PDB entry 5ZQC | X-ray diffraction, 1.70 A resolution | chain A

# Chain A
Molecule: Lmo2812 protein
From: Listeria monocytogenes EGD-e
UniProt: Q8Y3M3 (Q8Y3M3_LISMO); numbering as in UniProt (aligned over 21-272)
Chain sequence (276 residues; row label = number of the first residue in the row; numbers below 1 keep their minus sign (His-3 is residue -3)):
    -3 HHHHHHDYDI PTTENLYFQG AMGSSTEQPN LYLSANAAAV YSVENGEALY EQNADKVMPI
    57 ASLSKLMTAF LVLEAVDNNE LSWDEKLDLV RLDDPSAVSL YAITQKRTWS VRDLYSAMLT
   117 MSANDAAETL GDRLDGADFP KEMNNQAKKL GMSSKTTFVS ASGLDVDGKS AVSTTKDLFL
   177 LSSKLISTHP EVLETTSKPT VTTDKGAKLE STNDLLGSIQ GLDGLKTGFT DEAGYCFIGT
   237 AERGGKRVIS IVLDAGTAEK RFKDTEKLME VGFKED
Unresolved in the structure: -3 to 23, 90-92, 271-272
Covalent attachments: AMPICILLIN (open form) (AIX) linked to Ser58
Sequence notes: expression tag (-3 to 20)
Small-molecule neighbours: AMPICILLIN (open form) (AIX; (2R,4S)-2-[(1R)-1-{[(2R)-2-amino-2-phenylacetyl]amino}-2-oxoethyl]-5,5-dimethyl-1,3-thiazolidine-4-carboxylic acid): Ala57, Lys61, Ala93, Val94, Met117, Ser118, Asn120, Leu160, Thr208, Lys222, Thr223, Gly224, Phe225, Thr226, Arg257
What the authors report for this chain:
  - binding site for AMPICILLIN (open form): Ser58, Asn120, Thr223, Phe225, Arg257

# In short
Covalently linked AMPICILLIN (open form): at Ser58. From the paper: a binding site for AMPICILLIN (open form)
at Ser58, Asn120 and Thr223 among others.
Chain A is Lmo2812 protein (Listeria monocytogenes EGD-e); the structure, Crystal Structure of
Penicillin-Binding Protein D2 from Listeria monocytogenes in the Ampicillin bound form, was determined by
X-ray diffraction together with 5ZQA, 5ZQB, 5ZQD and 5ZQE from the same study.
